6CS6 - chains A and B of the 3 polymer chains in the assembly; structure by electron microscopy, 3.25 A resolution.

Chain A:
Protein: viral protein 1
From: Enterovirus D68
UniProt: A0A097BW12 (A0A097BW12_9ENTO); residues 1-297 here correspond to UniProt positions 565-861 (UniProt number = residue number + 564)
Sequence (297 residues; row label = number of the first residue in the row):
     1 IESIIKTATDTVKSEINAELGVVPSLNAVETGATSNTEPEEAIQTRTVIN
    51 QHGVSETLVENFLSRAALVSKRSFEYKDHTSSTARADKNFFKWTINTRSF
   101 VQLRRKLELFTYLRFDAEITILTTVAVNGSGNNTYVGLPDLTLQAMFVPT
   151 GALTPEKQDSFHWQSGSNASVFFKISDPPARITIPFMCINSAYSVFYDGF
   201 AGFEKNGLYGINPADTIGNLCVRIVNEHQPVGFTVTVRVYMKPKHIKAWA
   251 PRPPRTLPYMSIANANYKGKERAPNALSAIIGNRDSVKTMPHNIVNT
Disordered / not traced: 1-41, 79-86, 129-136, 270-297

Chain B:
Protein: viral protein 3
From: enterovirus D68
UniProt: A0A097BW12 (A0A097BW12_9ENTO); residues 1-247 here correspond to UniProt positions 318-564 (UniProt number = residue number + 317)
Sequence (247 residues; numbered 1 to 247; the number before each row is that of its first residue):
     1 GVPTYLLPGSGQFLTTDDHSSAPALPCFNPTPEMHIPGQVRNMLEVVQVE
    51 SMMEINNTESAVGMERLKVDISALTDVDQLLFNIPLDIQLDGPLRNTLVG
   101 NISRYYTHWSGSLEMTFMFCGSFMAAGKLILCYTPPGGSCPTTRETAMLG
   151 THIVWDFGLQSSVTLIIPWISGSHYRMFNNDAKSTNANVGYVTCFMQTNL
   201 IVPSESSDTCSLIGFIAAKDDFSLRLMRDSPDIGQLDHLHAAEAAYQ
Disordered / not traced: 178-181, 236-238

How chain A and chain B interact:
Contacting residue pairs (129):
  Ala42(A) - Lys183(B)
  Ile43(A) - Met177(B)  hydrophobic
  Ile43(A) - Lys183(B)  hydrogen bond (backbone-backbone)
  Ile43(A) - Ser184(B)
  Ile43(A) - Thr185(B)
  Gln44(A) - Thr185(B)
  Gln44(A) - Ala187(B)
  Thr45(A) - Tyr175(B)
  Thr45(A) - Thr185(B)  hydrogen bond (backbone-backbone)
  Thr45(A) - Asn186(B)
  Arg46(A) - Pro136(B)
  Arg46(A) - Tyr175(B)
  Arg46(A) - Asn186(B)  hydrogen bond (side chain-backbone)
  Arg46(A) - Ala187(B)
  Arg46(A) - Asn188(B)  hydrogen bond (side chain-backbone)
  Thr47(A) - Tyr175(B)  hydrogen bond (backbone-side chain)
  Ile49(A) - Ser110(B)
  Ile49(A) - Ser171(B)
  Ile49(A) - Ser173(B)
  Gln51(A) - His108(B)  hydrogen bond (side chain-backbone)
  Gln51(A) - Trp109(B)
  Gln51(A) - Ser223(B)  hydrogen bond
  Gln51(A) - Leu224(B)  hydrogen bond (side chain-backbone)
  Gln51(A) - Arg225(B)
  Gly53(A) - Ser223(B)  hydrogen bond (backbone-side chain)
  Val54(A) - Asn42(B)  hydrogen bond (backbone-side chain)
  Val54(A) - Leu44(B)  hydrophobic
  Glu56(A) - Tyr106(B)  hydrogen bond (backbone-side chain)
  Glu56(A) - Arg225(B)
  Glu56(A) - Leu226(B)  hydrogen bond (side chain-backbone)
  Glu56(A) - Met227(B)  hydrogen bond (side chain-backbone)
  Thr57(A) - Asn42(B)  hydrogen bond
  Thr57(A) - Met43(B)  hydrogen bond (backbone-backbone)
  Thr57(A) - Leu44(B)
  Thr57(A) - Tyr106(B)
  Thr57(A) - Leu224(B)
  Leu58(A) - Arg41(B)
  Leu58(A) - Asn42(B)  hydrogen bond (backbone-side chain)
  Val59(A) - Val40(B)
  Val59(A) - Arg41(B)  hydrogen bond (backbone-backbone)
  Val59(A) - Asn42(B)
  Phe62(A) - Met43(B)  hydrophobic
  Phe62(A) - Tyr105(B)  hydrophobic
  Phe62(A) - Tyr106(B)
  Phe62(A) - Met227(B)
  Arg65(A) - Thr16(B)
  Ala66(A) - Thr15(B)
  Ser70(A) - Tyr246(B)  hydrogen bond
  Lys71(A) - Tyr246(B)  hydrogen bond (backbone-side chain)
  Arg72(A) - Tyr246(B)
  Asp87(A) - Tyr246(B)
  Asp87(A) - Gln247(B)
  Phe91(A) - Tyr246(B)  hydrophobic
  Lys92(A) - Ala245(B)
  Lys92(A) - Tyr246(B)
  Lys92(A) - Gln247(B)  hydrogen bond (side chain-backbone)
  Trp93(A) - Ala245(B)
  Trp93(A) - Tyr246(B)
  Thr94(A) - Ala245(B)  hydrogen bond (backbone-backbone)
  Phe100(A) - Gln235(B)
  Val101(A) - Ile233(B)
  Val101(A) - Gln235(B)
  Gln102(A) - Asp229(B)
  Gln102(A) - Ser230(B)
  Gln102(A) - Ile233(B)
  Arg105(A) - Asn101(B)
  Arg105(A) - Tyr105(B)  hydrogen bond
  Arg105(A) - Ser230(B)
  Arg105(A) - Asp232(B)  salt bridge
  Arg105(A) - Ile233(B)
  Lys106(A) - Met227(B)
  Phe110(A) - Val40(B)  hydrophobic
  Phe110(A) - Met43(B)  hydrophobic
  Arg114(A) - Thr31(B)  hydrogen bond (side chain-backbone)
  Arg114(A) - Glu33(B)
  Glu118(A) - His19(B)
  Glu118(A) - Ser21(B)  hydrogen bond
  Thr120(A) - Phe13(B)
  Ala169(A) - Ala24(B)
  Ala169(A) - Leu25(B)  hydrophobic
  Pro178(A) - Gly11(B)
  Arg181(A) - Phe13(B)
  Arg181(A) - Asp17(B)  salt bridge
  Arg181(A) - Ser21(B)
  Ile182(A) - Ala22(B)
  Ile182(A) - Ala24(B)  hydrophobic
  Thr183(A) - Ser21(B)  hydrogen bond
  Thr183(A) - Ala22(B)  hydrogen bond (backbone-backbone)
  Thr183(A) - Pro23(B)
  Thr183(A) - Ala24(B)  hydrogen bond (backbone-backbone)
  Pro185(A) - Phe28(B)  hydrophobic
  Phe186(A) - Phe28(B)
  Phe186(A) - Pro30(B)
  Met187(A) - Leu25(B)  hydrophobic
  Met187(A) - Phe28(B)  hydrophobic
  Cys188(A) - Thr31(B)  hydrogen bond (backbone-side chain)
  Ile189(A) - Thr31(B)
  Asn190(A) - Thr31(B)
  Ser191(A) - Pro32(B)  hydrogen bond (side chain-backbone)
  Ser191(A) - Met34(B)
  Ala192(A) - Ile36(B)  hydrophobic
  Tyr240(A) - Phe13(B)  hydrophobic
  Lys242(A) - Asp17(B)  hydrogen bond (side chain-backbone)
  Lys242(A) - Asp18(B)
  Lys244(A) - Ser21(B)
  Lys247(A) - Glu33(B)  salt bridge
  Lys247(A) - Gln39(B)
  Ala248(A) - Gln39(B)
  Ala248(A) - Val40(B)  hydrogen bond (backbone-backbone)
  Trp249(A) - Ile36(B)  hydrogen bond (side chain-backbone)
  Trp249(A) - Pro37(B)
  Trp249(A) - Gly38(B)
  Trp249(A) - Gln39(B)
  Ala250(A) - Gly38(B)  hydrogen bond (backbone-backbone)
  Pro251(A) - Val40(B)
  Pro251(A) - Val46(B)  hydrophobic
  Pro254(A) - Leu98(B)
  Pro254(A) - Asn101(B)
  Thr256(A) - Asn96(B)
  Leu257(A) - Ile233(B)
  Pro258(A) - Ile233(B)  hydrophobic
  Tyr259(A) - Leu239(B)  hydrophobic
  Met260(A) - Leu239(B)
  Met260(A) - His240(B)  hydrogen bond (backbone-backbone)
  Ser261(A) - His240(B)  hydrogen bond (side chain-backbone)
  Ile262(A) - Leu239(B)  hydrophobic
  Ile262(A) - His240(B)
  Ile262(A) - Ala241(B)
  Ile262(A) - Ala242(B)  hydrophobic
Other interface residues (no listed pair), chain A (71 interface residues in all): Asn61, Asn96, Ser99, Leu109, Tyr112, Phe147, Pro149, Pro179
Other interface residues (no listed pair), chain B (68 interface residues in all): Ser20, Ile102, Gly172, Ala244

Summary:
Chain A and chain B form an interface of 71 and 68 residues respectively; the contacts include 35 hydrogen
bonds and 3 salt bridges. Polar pairs include Arg105(A)-Asp232(B), Arg181(A)-Asp17(B) and Lys247(A)-Glu33(B).
Here chain A is viral protein 1 (Enterovirus D68) and chain B is viral protein 3 (enterovirus D68). Entry 6CS6
(CryoEM structure of human enterovirus D68 A-particle (pH 5.5 and room temperature)) was determined by
electron microscopy (same publication as 6CRP, 6CRR, 6CRS, 6CRU, 6CS3, 6CS4 and 5 further entries).
